PDB entry 7S8R | X-ray diffraction, 2.95 A resolution | chains A and B of the 3 polymer chains in the assembly

== Chain A ==
Protein: HLA class I histocompatibility antigen, A alpha chain
Source organism: Homo sapiens
Reference sequence: U5YJK1 (U5YJK1_HUMAN); residues 1-278 here correspond to UniProt positions 25-302 (UniProt number = residue number + 24)
Sequence (278 residues; numbered 1 to 278; the number before each row is that of its first residue):
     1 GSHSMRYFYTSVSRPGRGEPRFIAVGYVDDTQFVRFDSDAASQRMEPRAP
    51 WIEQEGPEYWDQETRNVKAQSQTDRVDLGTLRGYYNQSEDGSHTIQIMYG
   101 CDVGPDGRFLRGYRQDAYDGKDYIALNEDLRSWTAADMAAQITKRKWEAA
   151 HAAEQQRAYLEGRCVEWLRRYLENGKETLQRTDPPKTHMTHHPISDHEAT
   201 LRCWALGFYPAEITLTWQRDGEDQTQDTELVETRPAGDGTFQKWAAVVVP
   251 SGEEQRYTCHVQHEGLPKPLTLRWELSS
Disordered / not traced: 276-278
Disulfide bonds: C101-C164, C203-C259

== Chain B ==
Protein: Beta-2-microglobulin
Source organism: Homo sapiens
Reference sequence: P61769 (B2MG_HUMAN); residues 1-99 here correspond to UniProt positions 21-119 (UniProt number = residue number + 20)
Sequence (100 residues; each row starts with the number of its first residue; numbering starts at 0):
     0 MIQRTPKIQVYSRHPAENGKSNFLNCYVSGFHPSDIEVDLLKNGERIEKV
    50 EHSDLSFSKDWSFYLLYYTEFTPTEKDEYACRVNHVTLSQPKIVKWDRDM
Differences from the reference sequence: initiating methionine (0)
UniProt features mapped onto this chain:
  - modified residue: Q2 (Pyrrolidone carboxylic acid)
  - glycosylation: I1 (N-linked (Glc) (glycation) isoleucine), K19 (N-linked (Glc) (glycation) lysine), K41 (N-linked (Glc) (glycation) lysine), K48 (N-linked (Glc) (glycation) lysine), K58 (N-linked (Glc) (glycation) lysine), K91 (N-linked (Glc) (glycation) lysine), K94 (N-linked (Glc) (glycation) lysine)
Disulfide bonds: C25-C80

== Chain A / chain B interface ==
Contacting residue pairs - 59 pairs, chain A then chain B:
  F8(A) - S55(B)
  F8(A) - F56(B)  hydrophobic
  Y9(A) - F56(B)
  T10(A) - L54(B)
  T10(A) - F56(B)
  T10(A) - F62(B)
  V12(A) - S33(B)
  I23(A) - L54(B)
  V25(A) - D53(B)
  V25(A) - L54(B)
  V25(A) - S55(B)
  Y27(A) - S55(B)
  Y27(A) - Y63(B)  hydrogen bond
  Q32(A) - D53(B)  hydrogen bond
  R35(A) - D53(B)  salt bridge
  R48(A) - D53(B)  salt bridge
  T94(A) - F62(B)
  Q96(A) - H31(B)  hydrogen bond
  Q96(A) - F56(B)
  Q96(A) - W60(B)  hydrogen bond (side chain-backbone)
  Q96(A) - F62(B)
  I97(A) - F56(B)
  M98(A) - F56(B)  hydrophobic
  Q115(A) - W60(B)
  D116(A) - W60(B)
  A117(A) - W60(B)
  D119(A) - M0(B)
  D119(A) - I1(B)
  D119(A) - H31(B)
  G120(A) - H31(B)  hydrogen bond (backbone-side chain)
  G120(A) - D59(B)
  G120(A) - W60(B)
  K121(A) - I1(B)
  T190(A) - D98(B)  hydrogen bond
  H192(A) - D98(B)  salt bridge
  R202(A) - D98(B)  salt bridge
  W204(A) - D98(B)  hydrogen bond
  W204(A) - M99(B)
  V231(A) - Q8(B)
  E232(A) - K6(B)  salt bridge
  E232(A) - Q8(B)  hydrogen bond (backbone-side chain)
  E232(A) - S28(B)
  R234(A) - Q8(B)  hydrogen bond
  R234(A) - Y10(B)
  R234(A) - Y26(B)
  R234(A) - M99(B)  hydrogen bond (side chain-backbone)
  P235(A) - Y10(B)  hydrogen bond (backbone-side chain)
  P235(A) - N24(B)
  P235(A) - Y26(B)
  P235(A) - L65(B)  hydrophobic
  A236(A) - R12(B)  hydrogen bond (backbone-side chain)
  A236(A) - N24(B)  hydrogen bond (backbone-side chain)
  G237(A) - R12(B)  hydrogen bond (backbone-side chain)
  G237(A) - L65(B)
  D238(A) - H13(B)  salt bridge
  Q242(A) - Y10(B)
  Q242(A) - S11(B)
  Q242(A) - R12(B)  hydrogen bond (side chain-backbone)
  W244(A) - M99(B)  hydrogen bond (side chain-backbone)
Other interface residues (no listed pair), chain A (37 interface residues in all): S92, D122, L206, T233
Other interface residues (no listed pair), chain B (25 interface residues in all): P14

== In short ==
37 residues of chain A and 25 residues of chain B are in contact; the contacts include 16 hydrogen bonds and 6
salt bridges. Among the polar pairs are R35(A)-D53(B), R48(A)-D53(B) and H192(A)-D98(B).
Here chain A is HLA class I histocompatibility antigen, A alpha chain and chain B is Beta-2-microglobulin,
both from Homo sapiens. Entry 7S8R (Crystal Structure of HLA A*1101 in complex with SALEWIKNK, an 9-mer
epitope from Influenza B) was determined by X-ray diffraction, deposited together with 7S8Q and 7S8S.
